7CZF - chains A and C of the 3 polymer chains in the assembly; structure by X-ray diffraction, 3.20 A resolution.

Chain A:
Molecule: Ephrin type-A receptor 2
Source organism: Homo sapiens
Notes: EC 2.7.10.1
UniProt: P29317 (EPHA2_HUMAN); residue numbers follow UniProt; this construct covers 28-206
Amino-acid sequence (185 residues; row label = number of the first residue in the row):
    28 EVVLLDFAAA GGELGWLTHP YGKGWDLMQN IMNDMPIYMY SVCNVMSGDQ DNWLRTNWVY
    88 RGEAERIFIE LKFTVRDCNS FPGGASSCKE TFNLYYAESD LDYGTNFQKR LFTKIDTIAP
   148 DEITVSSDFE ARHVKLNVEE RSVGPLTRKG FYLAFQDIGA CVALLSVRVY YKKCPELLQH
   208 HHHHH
Not modelled in the structure: 149-161, 211-212
Cystine bridges: Cys-70/Cys-188, Cys-105/Cys-115
Sequence notes: expression tag (207-212)
Curated features (UniProtKB/Swiss-Prot):
  - mutagenesis: Arg-103 (R103E: Significantly reduced response to EFNA1)

Chain C:
Molecule: Envelope glycoprotein L
Source organism: Human herpesvirus 8
UniProt: Q76RG7 (Q76RG7_HHV8); residue numbers follow UniProt; this construct covers 21-167
Amino-acid sequence (157 residues; numbered 17 to 173; the number before each row is that of its first residue):
    17 DGIQYVALPC CAIQASAAST LPLFFAVHSI HFADPNHCNG VCIAKLRSKT GDITVETCVN
    77 GFNLRSFLVA VVRRLGSWAS QENLRLLWYL QRSLTAYTVG FNATTADSSI HNVNIIIISV
   137 GKAMNRTGSV SGSQTRAKSS SRRAHAGQKG KHHHHHH
Not modelled in the structure: 131-173
Cystine bridges: Cys-26/Cys-54, Cys-27/Cys-74
Covalent attachments: N-acetylglucosamine (NAG) linked to Asn-118
Sequence notes: expression tag (17-20, 168-173)

How chain A and chain C interact:
Contacting residue pairs (39):
  Leu-54(A) with Ile-69(C); Thr-70(C), hydrogen bond (backbone-backbone)
  Met-55(A) with Arg-63(C); Thr-70(C); Glu-72(C)
  Gln-56(A) with Ile-69(C); Thr-70(C), hydrogen bond (backbone-backbone); Val-71(C); Glu-72(C), hydrogen bond (backbone-backbone)
  Asn-57(A) with Lys-61(C); Glu-72(C), hydrogen bond
  Ile-58(A) with Gln-30(C)
  Met-59(A) with Gln-30(C); His-127(C); Asn-128(C); Val-129(C); Asn-130(C)
  Asn-60(A) with Gln-30(C), hydrogen bond (backbone-side chain); Asn-128(C), hydrogen bond; Asn-130(C)
  Asp-61(A) with Gln-30(C), hydrogen bond (backbone-side chain); Ala-31(C); Ser-32(C), hydrogen bond (side chain-backbone)
  Ile-64(A) with Asn-130(C)
  Ser-68(A) with Ala-23(C)
  Cys-70(A) with Tyr-21(C); Val-22(C); Ala-23(C)
  Asn-71(A) with Gln-20(C)
  Met-73(A) with Tyr-21(C), hydrophobic
  Thr-101(A) with Leu-24(C)
  Arg-103(A) with Tyr-21(C); Val-22(C), hydrogen bond (side chain-backbone); Ala-23(C); Pro-25(C)
  Phe-108(A) with Tyr-21(C), hydrophobic
  Pro-109(A) with Tyr-21(C)
  Cys-188(A) with Ala-23(C), hydrophobic
  Ala-190(A) with Ala-23(C), hydrophobic
Also at the interface, not in a pair above, chain A (24 interface residues in all): Tyr-65, Met-66, Val-72, Leu-163, Val-189
Also at the interface, not in a pair above, chain C (21 interface residues in all): Ala-28, Asp-68
From the paper, about this interface:
  - pairs named by the authors: Arg-103(A)/Val-22(C) (hydrogen bond)
  - interface residues, chain A: Leu-54(A), Met-55(A), Gln-56(A), Asn-57(A), Asn-60(A), Asp-61(A)
  - interface residues, chain C: Val-22(C), Gln-30(C), Ser-32(C), Thr-70(C), Glu-72(C), Asn-128(C)

In short:
24 residues of chain A and 21 residues of chain C are in contact; the contacts include 9 hydrogen bonds. Polar
pairs include Asn-57(A)/Glu-72(C), Asn-60(A)/Gln-30(C) and Asn-60(A)/Asn-128(C). The authors report a hydrogen
bond between Arg-103(A) and Val-22(C). N-acetylglucosamine is covalently linked to Asn-118(C). From the paper:
interface residues Leu-54(A), Met-55(A) and Val-22(C) among others.
Chain A is Ephrin type-A receptor 2 (Homo sapiens) and chain C is Envelope glycoprotein L (Human herpesvirus
8); the structure, Crystal structure of Kaposi Sarcoma associated herpesvirus (KSHV ) gHgL in complex with the
ligand binding ..., was determined by X-ray diffraction together with 7CZE from the same study.
